Entry 7W4A (electron microscopy, 2.76 A resolution); this record covers chains A and B.

[Chain A]
Molecule: Potassium-transporting ATPase alpha chain 1
From: Sus scrofa
Notes: EC 3.6.3.10
UniProt: P19156 (ATP4A_PIG); residues 0-1033 here correspond to UniProt positions 1-1034 (UniProt number = residue number + 1)
Sequence (1034 residues; row label = number of the first residue in the row; numbering starts at 0):
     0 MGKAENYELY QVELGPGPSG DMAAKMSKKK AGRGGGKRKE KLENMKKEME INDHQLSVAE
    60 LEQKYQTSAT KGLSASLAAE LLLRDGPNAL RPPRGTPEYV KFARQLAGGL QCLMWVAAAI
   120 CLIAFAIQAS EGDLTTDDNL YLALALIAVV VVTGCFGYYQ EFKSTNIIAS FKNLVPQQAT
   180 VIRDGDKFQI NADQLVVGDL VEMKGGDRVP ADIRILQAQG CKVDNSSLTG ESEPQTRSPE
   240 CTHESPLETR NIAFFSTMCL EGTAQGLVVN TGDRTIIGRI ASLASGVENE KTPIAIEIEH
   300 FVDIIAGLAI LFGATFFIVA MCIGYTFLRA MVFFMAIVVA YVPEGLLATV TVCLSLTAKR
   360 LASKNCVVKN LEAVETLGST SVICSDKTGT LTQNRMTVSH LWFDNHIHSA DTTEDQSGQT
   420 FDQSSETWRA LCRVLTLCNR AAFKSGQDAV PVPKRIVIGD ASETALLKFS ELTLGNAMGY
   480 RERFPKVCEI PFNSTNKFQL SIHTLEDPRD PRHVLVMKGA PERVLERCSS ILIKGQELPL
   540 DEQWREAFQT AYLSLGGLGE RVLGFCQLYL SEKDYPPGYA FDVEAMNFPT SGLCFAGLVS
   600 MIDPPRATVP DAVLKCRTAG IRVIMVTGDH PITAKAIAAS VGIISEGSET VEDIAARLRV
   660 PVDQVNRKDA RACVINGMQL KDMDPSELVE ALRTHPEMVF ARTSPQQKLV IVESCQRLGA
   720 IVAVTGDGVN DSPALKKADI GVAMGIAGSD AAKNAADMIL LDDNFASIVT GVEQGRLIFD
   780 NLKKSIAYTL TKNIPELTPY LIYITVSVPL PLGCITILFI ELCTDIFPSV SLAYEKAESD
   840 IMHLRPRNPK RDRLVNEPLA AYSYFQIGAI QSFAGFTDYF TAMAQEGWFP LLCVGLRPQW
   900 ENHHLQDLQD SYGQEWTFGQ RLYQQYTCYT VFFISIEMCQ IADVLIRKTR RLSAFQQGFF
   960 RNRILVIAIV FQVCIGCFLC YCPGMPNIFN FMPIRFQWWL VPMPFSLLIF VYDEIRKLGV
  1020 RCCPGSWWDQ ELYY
Disordered / not traced: 0-49
Sequence notes: engineered mutation Cys220 (Arg221 in P19156), Cys593 (Ser594 in P19156), Ser1005 (Gly1006 in P19156)
Modified residues: Asp385 (aspartate beryllium trifluoride; BFD)
Ion coordination: Mg2+: Asp385, Thr387, Asp726; Na+ near Asp756 (its only coordinating residue here)
Ligand contacts: R-revaprazan (8CK; N-(4-fluorophenyl)-4,5-dimethyl-6-[(1R)-1-methyl-3,4-dihydro-1H-isoquinolin-2-yl]pyrimidin-2-amine): Ile119, Cys120, Ala123, Gln127, Asp137, Asn138, Leu141, Val331, Met334, Ala335, Val338, Ala339, Glu795, Leu796, Tyr799, Leu809, Leu811, Cys813, Ile816

[Chain B]
Molecule: Potassium-transporting ATPase subunit beta
From: Sus scrofa
UniProt: P18434 (ATP4B_PIG); residue numbers follow UniProt; this construct covers 1-290
Sequence (290 residues; each row starts with the number of its first residue):
     1 MAALQEKKSC SQRMEEFQRY CWNPDTGQML GRTLSRWVWI SLYYVAFYVV MSGIFALCIY
    61 VLMRTIDPYT PDYQDQLKSP GVTLRPDVYG EKGLDISYNV SDSTTWAGLA HTLHRFLAGY
   121 SPAAQEGSIN CTSEKYFFQE SFLAPNHTKF SCKFTADMLQ NCSGRPDPTF GFAEGKPCFI
   181 IKMNRIVKFL PGNSTAPRVD CAFLDQPRDG PPLQVEYFPA NGTYSLHYFP YYGKKAQPHY
   241 SNPLVAAKLL NVPRNRDVVI VCKILAEHVS FDNPHDPYEG KVEFKLKIQK
Disordered / not traced: 1-29
Cystine bridges: Cys131-Cys152, Cys162-Cys178, Cys201-Cys262
Glycans and other covalent adducts: N-acetylglucosamine (NAG) linked to Asn99, Asn130, Asn161

[Chain A / chain B interface]
Pairs across the interface (79):
  Ala860(A) - Tyr44(B)
  Phe864(A) - Phe47(B)
  Phe864(A) - Tyr48(B)  hydrogen bond (backbone-side chain)
  Gln865(A) - Tyr43(B)
  Gln865(A) - Tyr44(B)  hydrogen bond
  Gln865(A) - Phe47(B)
  Ala868(A) - Tyr48(B)  hydrophobic
  Ile869(A) - Met51(B)  hydrophobic
  Phe872(A) - Met51(B)  hydrophobic
  Phe872(A) - Phe55(B)  hydrophobic
  Phe875(A) - Phe55(B)
  Thr876(A) - Phe55(B)
  Thr876(A) - Cys58(B)
  Phe879(A) - Phe55(B)  hydrophobic
  Phe879(A) - Ile59(B)  hydrophobic
  Phe879(A) - Leu62(B)
  Thr880(A) - Leu62(B)
  Ala883(A) - Leu62(B)  hydrophobic
  Gln884(A) - Asp72(B)
  Gln884(A) - Tyr73(B)  hydrogen bond (backbone-backbone)
  Glu885(A) - Tyr73(B)
  Glu885(A) - Asp75(B)  hydrogen bond (side chain-backbone)
  Phe888(A) - Ile66(B)  hydrophobic
  Pro889(A) - Met63(B)
  His902(A) - Tyr89(B)
  His903(A) - Tyr89(B)  hydrogen bond (backbone-side chain)
  Gln905(A) - Thr83(B)
  Gln905(A) - Tyr89(B)
  Gln905(A) - Asn184(B)  hydrogen bond (backbone-side chain)
  Gln905(A) - Tyr278(B)
  Asp906(A) - Arg85(B)  salt bridge
  Asp906(A) - Lys182(B)  salt bridge
  Asp906(A) - Asn184(B)
  Gln908(A) - Arg185(B)  hydrogen bond
  Tyr911(A) - Asp67(B)  hydrogen bond (side chain-backbone)
  Tyr911(A) - Pro68(B)
  Tyr911(A) - Tyr69(B)
  Tyr911(A) - Thr70(B)
  Tyr911(A) - Pro71(B)  hydrophobic
  Tyr911(A) - Tyr231(B)
  Tyr911(A) - Gly233(B)
  Tyr911(A) - Lys234(B)  hydrogen bond (backbone-backbone)
  Gly912(A) - Arg185(B)  hydrogen bond (backbone-side chain)
  Gly912(A) - Tyr231(B)
  Gln913(A) - Pro71(B)
  Gln913(A) - Gln74(B)  hydrogen bond
  Gln913(A) - Leu77(B)
  Gln913(A) - Arg185(B)
  Gln913(A) - Ile186(B)
  Gln913(A) - Val187(B)  hydrogen bond (side chain-backbone)
  Glu914(A) - Lys182(B)  salt bridge
  Glu914(A) - Asn184(B)  hydrogen bond (backbone-side chain)
  Glu914(A) - Arg185(B)  hydrogen bond (backbone-backbone)
  Glu914(A) - Asn242(B)
  Trp915(A) - Gln76(B)
  Trp915(A) - Leu77(B)
  Thr916(A) - Gly81(B)
  Thr916(A) - Asn184(B)
  Thr916(A) - Asp276(B)  hydrogen bond
  Gln919(A) - Gln76(B)  hydrogen bond (side chain-backbone)
  Gln919(A) - Leu77(B)
  Gln919(A) - Ser79(B)  hydrogen bond (side chain-backbone)
  Gln919(A) - Asp276(B)
  Tyr922(A) - Gln76(B)
  Tyr922(A) - His275(B)
  Gln923(A) - Gln76(B)
  Thr926(A) - Gln76(B)  hydrogen bond
  Asn986(A) - His275(B)  hydrogen bond
  Met991(A) - Gln76(B)
  Arg994(A) - Tyr73(B)
  Arg994(A) - Asp75(B)  salt bridge
  Gln996(A) - Tyr73(B)  hydrogen bond
  Leu1007(A) - Met51(B)  hydrophobic
  Leu1007(A) - Ile54(B)  hydrophobic
  Tyr1011(A) - Tyr43(B)  hydrogen bond
  Trp1026(A) - Trp39(B)
  Glu1030(A) - Arg36(B)
  Glu1030(A) - Ile40(B)
  Leu1031(A) - Tyr43(B)
Other interface residues (no listed pair), chain A (44 interface residues in all): Tyr861, Ser910, Gly918, Phe1004, Trp1027
Other interface residues (no listed pair), chain B (46 interface residues in all): Ser52, Lys92, Glu279

[Summary]
Chain A and chain B form an interface of 44 and 46 residues respectively; the contacts include 21 hydrogen
bonds and 4 salt bridges. Polar contacts include Asp906(A)-Arg85(B), Asp906(A)-Lys182(B) and
Glu914(A)-Lys182(B). Ligands of chain A: R-revaprazan. N-acetylglucosamine is covalently linked to Asn99(B),
Asn130(B) and Asn161(B).
Here chain A is Potassium-transporting ATPase alpha chain 1 and chain B is Potassium-transporting ATPase
subunit beta, both from Sus scrofa. Entry 7W4A (Cryo-EM structure of the gastric proton pump complexed with
revaprazan) was determined by electron microscopy together with 7W47, 7W48 and 7W49 from the same study.
